Entry 1DP7 (X-ray diffraction, 1.50 A resolution); this record covers chains D and P.

[Chain D]
Molecule: 16-nt DNA strand
Notes: fragment: x-box
Sequence (16 nucleotides; numbered 1 to 16; the number before each row is that of its first residue):
     1 CGUTACCAUG GTAACG
Modified positions: BRU (5-bromo-2'-deoxyuridine-5'-monophosphate) at position 3; BRU (5-bromo-2'-deoxyuridine-5'-monophosphate) at position 9

[Chain P]
Name: MHC class II transcription factor HRFX1
Notes: fragment: dna binding domain
UniProtKB: P22670 (RFX1_HUMAN); residues 1-76 here correspond to UniProt positions 438-513 (UniProt number = residue number + 437)
Chain sequence (76 residues; row label = number of the first residue in the row):
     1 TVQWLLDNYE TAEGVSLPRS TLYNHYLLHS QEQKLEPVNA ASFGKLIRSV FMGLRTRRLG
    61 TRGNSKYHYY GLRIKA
Construct notes: engineered mutation Asn-24 (Cys461 in P22670), Ser-30 (Cys467 in P22670)
UniProt features mapped onto this chain:
  - DNA-binding region: Thr-1 to Ala-76 (RFX-type winged-helix)

[How chain D and chain P interact]
Pairs across the interface - 18 pairs, chain D then chain P:
  DC6(D) with Lys-45(P), hydrogen bond to the base
  DC7(D) with Ala-41(P), base contact; Gly-44(P), phosphate contact; Lys-45(P), sugar contact; Arg-48(P), phosphate contact
  DA8(D) with Arg-19(P), salt bridge to the phosphate; Ala-40(P), sugar contact; Ala-41(P), sugar contact; Gly-44(P), phosphate contact; Arg-48(P), salt bridge to the phosphate; Tyr-69(P), hydrogen bond to the phosphate
  BRU_9(D) with Arg-19(P), salt bridge to the phosphate; Tyr-67(P), phosphate contact
  DG10(D) with Arg-58(P), base contact; Lys-66(P), salt bridge to the phosphate; Tyr-67(P), hydrogen bond to the base
  DG11(D) with Arg-58(P), hydrogen bond to the base
  DA14(D) with Arg-62(P), base contact
Interface residues without a listed pair, chain D (9 interface residues in all): DA5, DC15
Interface residues without a listed pair, chain P (12 interface residues in all): Ser-65

[In short]
9 residues of chain D and 12 residues of chain P are in contact, with 4 hydrogen bonds and 4 salt bridges.
Among the polar pairs are DC6(D)/Lys-45(P), DG10(D)/Tyr-67(P) and DG11(D)/Arg-58(P). UniProt lists a
DNA-binding region on chain P.
Chain D is a 16-nt DNA strand and chain P is MHC class II transcription factor HRFX1; the structure, Cocrystal
structure of rfx-dbd in complex with its cognate X-box binding site, was determined by X-ray diffraction.
